PDB entry 5HCD | X-ray diffraction, 2.98 A resolution | chains B and A of the 4 polymer chains in the assembly

[Chain B]
Molecule: Complement C5
Organism: Homo sapiens
Reference sequence: P01031 (CO5_HUMAN); residue numbers follow UniProt; this construct covers 19-674
Sequence (656 residues; each row starts with the number of its first residue):
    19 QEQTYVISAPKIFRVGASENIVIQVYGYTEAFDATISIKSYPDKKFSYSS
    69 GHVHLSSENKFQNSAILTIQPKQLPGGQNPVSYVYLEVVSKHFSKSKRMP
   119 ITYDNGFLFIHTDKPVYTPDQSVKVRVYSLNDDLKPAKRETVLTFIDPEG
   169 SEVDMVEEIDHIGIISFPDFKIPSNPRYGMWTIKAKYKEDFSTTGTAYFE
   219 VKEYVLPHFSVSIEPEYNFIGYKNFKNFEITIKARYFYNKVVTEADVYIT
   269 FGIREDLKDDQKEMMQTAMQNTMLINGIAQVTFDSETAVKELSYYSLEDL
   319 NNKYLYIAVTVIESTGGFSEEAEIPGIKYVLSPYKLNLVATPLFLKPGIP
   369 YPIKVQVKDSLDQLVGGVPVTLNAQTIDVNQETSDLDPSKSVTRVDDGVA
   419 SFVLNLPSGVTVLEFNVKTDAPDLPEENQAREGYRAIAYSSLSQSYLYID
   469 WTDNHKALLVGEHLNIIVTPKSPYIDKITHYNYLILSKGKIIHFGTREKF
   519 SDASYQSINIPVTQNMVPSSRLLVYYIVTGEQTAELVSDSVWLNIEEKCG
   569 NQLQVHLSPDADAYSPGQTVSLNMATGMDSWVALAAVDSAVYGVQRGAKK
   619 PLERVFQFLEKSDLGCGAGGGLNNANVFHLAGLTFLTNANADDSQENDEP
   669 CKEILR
Unresolved in the structure: 19, 612-619
Disulfides: C634-C669

[Chain A]
Molecule: Complement C5
Organism: Homo sapiens
Reference sequence: P01031 (CO5_HUMAN); residue numbers follow UniProt; this construct covers 679-1676
Sequence (998 residues; row label = number of the first residue in the row):
   679 LQKKIEEIAAKYKHSVVKKCCYDGACVNNDETCEQRAARISLGPRCIKAF
   729 TECCVVASQLRANISHKDMQLGRLHMKTLLPVSKPEIRSYFPESWLWEVH
   779 LVPRRKQLQFALPDSLTTWEIQGVGISNTGICVADTVKAKVFKDVFLEMN
   829 IPYSVVRGEQIQLKGTVYNYRTSGMQFCVKMSAVEGICTSESPVIDHQGT
   879 KSSKCVRQKVEGSSSHLVTFTVLPLEIGLHNINFSLETWFGKEILVKTLR
   929 VVPEGVKRESYSGVTLDPRGIYGTISRRKEFPYRIPLDLVPKTEIKRILS
   979 VKGLLVGEILSAVLSQEGINILTHLPKGSAEAELMSVVPVFYVFHYLETG
  1029 NHWNIFHSDPLIEKQKLKKKLKEGMLSIMSYRNADYSYSVWKGGSASTWL
  1079 TAFALRVLGQVNKYVEQNQNSICNSLLWLVENYQLDNGSFKENSQYQPIK
  1129 LQGTLPVEARENSLYLTAFTVIGIRKAFDICPLVKIDTALIKADNFLLEN
  1179 TLPAQSTFTLAISAYALSLGDKTHPQFRSIVSALKREALVKGNPPIYRFW
  1229 KDNLQHKDSSVPNTGTARMVETTAYALLTSLNLKDINYVNPVIKWLSEEQ
  1279 RYGGGFYSTQDTINAIEGLTEYSLLVKQLRLSMDIDVSYKHKGALHNYKM
  1329 TDKNFLGRPVEVLLNDDLIVSTGFGSGLATVHVTTVVHKTSTSEEVCSFY
  1379 LKIDTQDIEASHYRGYGNSDYKRIVACASYKPSREESSSGSSHAVMDISL
  1429 PTGISANEEDLKALVEGVDQLFTDYQIKDGHVILQLNSIPSSDFLCVRFR
  1479 IFELFEVGFLSPATFTVYEYHRPDKQCTMFYSTSNIKIQKVCEGAACKCV
  1529 EADCGQMQEELDLTISAETRKQTACKPEIAYAYKVSITSITVENVFVKYK
  1579 ATLLDIYKTGEAVAEKDSEITFIKKVTCTNAELVKGRQYLIMGKEALQIK
  1629 YNFSFRYIYPLDSLTWIEYWPRDTTCSSCQAFLANLDEFAEDIFLNGC
Unresolved in the structure: 874-878, 1388-1399
Disulfides: C698-C724, C699-C731, C711-C732, C856-C883, C866-C1527, C1101-C1159, C1375-C1505, C1405-C1474, C1520-C1525, C1532-C1606, C1553-C1676, C1654-C1657
Covalent attachments: cysteine (CYS) linked to C704; N-acetylglucosamine (NAG) linked to N911
Ligand contacts: cysteine (CYS): Y700, K755, A1441
What the authors report for this chain:
  - conformationally variable residues: R751

[Chain B / chain A interface]
Pairs across the interface - 177 pairs, chain B then chain A:
  H129(B) with W775(A)
  D131(B) with S772(A), hydrogen bond; W775(A)
  K132(B) with F769(A); P770(A), hydrogen bond (side chain-backbone); E771(A); S772(A)
  T136(B) with I765(A); Y768(A)
  Q139(B) with Y768(A); F769(A), hydrogen bond (side chain-backbone)
  K142(B) with E771(A), salt bridge; S772(A); W775(A)
  V143(B) with W775(A)
  R144(B) with W775(A)
  Y146(B) with V802(A)
  L152(B) with G808(A)
  K153(B) with N806(A)
  P154(B) with S805(A)
  D165(B) with M1057(A)
  S169(B) with R1060(A)
  V171(B) with L1054(A), hydrophobic; M1057(A), hydrophobic
  D172(B) with K1050(A), salt bridge
  V174(B) with K1050(A)
  I180(B) with I804(A)
  I182(B) with V777(A), hydrophobic; I804(A), hydrophobic
  D187(B) with K1047(A)
  F188(B) with L1054(A), hydrophobic
  K189(B) with E1051(A), salt bridge
  P191(B) with L1054(A), hydrophobic
  N193(B) with S1058(A), hydrogen bond (backbone-side chain); Y1059(A), hydrogen bond; K1070(A), hydrogen bond
  P194(B) with S1058(A); K1070(A), hydrogen bond (backbone-side chain)
  R195(B) with M1057(A), hydrogen bond (side chain-backbone); S1058(A); R1060(A), hydrogen bond (side chain-backbone)
  Y196(B) with P763(A), hydrophobic
  G197(B) with P763(A)
  K220(B) with E764(A); I765(A)
  E221(B) with K762(A), salt bridge; P763(A), hydrogen bond (backbone-backbone); E764(A); I765(A), hydrogen bond (backbone-backbone)
  Y222(B) with I765(A); R766(A); S767(A); Y768(A)
  V223(B) with E764(A); I765(A), hydrogen bond (backbone-backbone); R766(A)
  P225(B) with R766(A)
  F255(B) with Y846(A)
  Y256(B) with Y846(A), hydrophobic; S893(A), hydrogen bond (backbone-side chain)
  N257(B) with N847(A); Y848(A); S891(A); S892(A), hydrogen bond (side chain-backbone)
  K258(B) with S893(A)
  D264(B) with Q748(A)
  Y266(B) with K745(A); Q748(A), hydrogen bond; L749(A), hydrophobic; L752(A), hydrophobic
  M282(B) with T756(A)
  Q284(B) with Q680(A); E684(A); H753(A), hydrogen bond; L757(A)
  M287(B) with H753(A)
  N289(B) with K745(A)
  I330(B) with Q748(A)
  E338(B) with R766(A), salt bridge
  C567(B) with C810(A), disulfide
  G568(B) with T807(A)
  N569(B) with S805(A), hydrogen bond; T807(A); C810(A)
  Q570(B) with C810(A)
  L571(B) with G801(A); V802(A); G803(A); C810(A), hydrogen bond (backbone-side chain); A812(A), hydrophobic
  V573(B) with D813(A)
  L575(B) with A817(A), hydrophobic
  A581(B) with K818(A)
  Y582(B) with L790(A), hydrophobic; K818(A), hydrogen bond (backbone-backbone); V819(A); F820(A), hydrogen bond (backbone-backbone)
  G585(B) with L790(A), hydrogen bond (backbone-backbone); P791(A); D792(A)
  Q586(B) with A789(A); L790(A), hydrogen bond (backbone-backbone)
  T587(B) with F788(A)
  V588(B) with Q787(A); F788(A), hydrogen bond (backbone-backbone); L790(A), hydrophobic
  S589(B) with Q785(A); L786(A); Q787(A)
  L590(B) with Q785(A); L786(A), hydrogen bond (backbone-backbone); F788(A), hydrophobic
  N591(B) with K784(A); Q785(A), hydrogen bond
  M592(B) with V780(A), hydrophobic; R783(A); K784(A), hydrogen bond (backbone-backbone); L786(A), hydrophobic
  A593(B) with R782(A)
  T594(B) with V780(A); R782(A), hydrogen bond (backbone-backbone)
  G595(B) with R782(A), hydrogen bond (backbone-side chain)
  M596(B) with R782(A); T807(A)
  D597(B) with V780(A); P781(A); R782(A)
  S598(B) with H778(A); L779(A); V780(A), hydrogen bond (backbone-backbone); G803(A); I804(A), hydrogen bond (side chain-backbone); S805(A)
  W599(B) with H778(A); L779(A), hydrophobic; G803(A); I804(A), hydrogen bond (backbone-backbone)
  V600(B) with E776(A); V777(A); H778(A), hydrogen bond (backbone-backbone); V780(A), hydrophobic; V802(A)
  A601(B) with E776(A); Q800(A); G801(A); V802(A), hydrogen bond (backbone-backbone)
  L602(B) with L774(A); W775(A); E776(A), hydrogen bond (backbone-backbone); Q800(A)
  A603(B) with W773(A); L774(A); W775(A), hydrophobic; E798(A); I799(A); Q800(A), hydrogen bond (backbone-backbone)
  A604(B) with S772(A); W773(A), hydrogen bond (backbone-backbone); L774(A), hydrophobic; W797(A); E798(A)
  V605(B) with S772(A); W797(A); E798(A), hydrogen bond (backbone-backbone); Q800(A)
  D606(B) with F769(A); P770(A); T795(A); T796(A); W797(A)
  S607(B) with T796(A), hydrogen bond (side chain-backbone); E798(A)
  A608(B) with F769(A)
  V609(B) with F769(A), hydrophobic
  Y610(B) with E798(A); Q800(A), hydrogen bond
  V623(B) with I809(A), hydrophobic
Also at the interface, not in a pair above, chain B (96 interface residues in all): F127, T130, L148, G181, S184, P186, V219, L224, R253, T328, F336, D580, S583, P584, L627
Also at the interface, not in a pair above, chain A (86 interface residues in all): R751, S793, V811, V815, K816, K821, T844, N1061, F1480
Disulfides between the chains: C567(B)-C810(A)

[Overview]
The interface between chain B and chain A involves 96 residues on one side and 86 on the other; the contacts
include 1 disulfide bond, 39 hydrogen bonds and 5 salt bridges. Among the polar pairs are K142(B)-E771(A),
D172(B)-K1050(A) and K189(B)-E1051(A). Chain A binds cysteine. The paper reports conformational variability at
R751(A).
Chain B is Complement C5 and chain A is Complement C5, both from Homo sapiens; the structure, Ternary complex
of human Complement C5 with Ornithodoros moubata OmCI and Rhipicephalus microplus RaCI2, was determined by
X-ray diffraction (same publication as 5HCC and 5HCE).
